Entry 4XYL (X-ray diffraction, 1.95 A resolution); this record covers chains A and C of the 4 polymer chains in the assembly.

Chain A (and C):
Molecule: alpha subunit of Acyl-CoA synthetase (NDP forming)
From: Korarchaeum cryptofilum (strain OPF8)
Notes: chain C of this document is another copy of the same molecule, construct and numbering; everything in this record applies to it too
UniProt: B1L3C9 (B1L3C9_KORCO); residues 1-464 here = UniProt positions 1-464
Sequence (464 residues; row label = number of the first residue in the row):
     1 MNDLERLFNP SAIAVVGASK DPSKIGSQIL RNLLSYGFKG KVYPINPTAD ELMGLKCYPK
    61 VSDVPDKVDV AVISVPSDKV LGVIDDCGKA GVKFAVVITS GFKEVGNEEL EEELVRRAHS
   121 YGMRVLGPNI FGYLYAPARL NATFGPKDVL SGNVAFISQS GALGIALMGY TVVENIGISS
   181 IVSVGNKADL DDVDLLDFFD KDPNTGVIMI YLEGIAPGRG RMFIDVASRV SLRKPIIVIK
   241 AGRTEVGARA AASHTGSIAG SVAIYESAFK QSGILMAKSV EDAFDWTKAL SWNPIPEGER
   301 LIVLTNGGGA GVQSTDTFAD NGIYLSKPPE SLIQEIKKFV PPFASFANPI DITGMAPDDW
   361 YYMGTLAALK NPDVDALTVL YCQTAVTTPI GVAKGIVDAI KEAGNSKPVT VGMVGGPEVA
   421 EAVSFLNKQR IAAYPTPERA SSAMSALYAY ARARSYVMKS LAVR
Disordered / not traced: 1
Ligand contacts: coenzyme A (COA): V16, G17, A18, S19, K24, I25, I45, N46, P47, T48, P59, S74, V75, P76, K79, V83, I98, T99, S100, N129, I130, F131, F144, G161, A162
From the paper describing this entry:
  - binding site for coenzyme A: K24, P59, K79
  - catalytic residues: H254
  - specificity-determining residues: F144, A162, I165, M355, T384, A385 (proposed by the authors, not directly observed)

How chain A and chain C interact:
Residue-residue contacts (85; chain A residue first):
  V105(A) with F343(C), hydrophobic
  A162(A) with N306(C); C382(C)
  L163(A) with G309(C); A310(C); C382(C), hydrophobic
  I165(A) with Q383(C); T384(C)
  A166(A) with C382(C), hydrophobic; Q383(C); V414(C); G415(C)
  L167(A) with V414(C), hydrophobic
  G169(A) with G415(C); G416(C)
  Y170(A) with G415(C); P435(C)
  V173(A) with G415(C); G416(C); P417(C)
  Y211(A) with G309(C), hydrogen bond (side chain-backbone); Q313(C), hydrogen bond
  I239(A) with Q313(C)
  K240(A) with Q313(C)
  A241(A) with V312(C), hydrophobic; Q313(C)
  G242(A) with V312(C); D316(C), hydrogen bond (backbone-side chain)
  R243(A) with D316(C), hydrogen bond (backbone-side chain); T317(C); D320(C), salt bridge
  T244(A) with D316(C), hydrogen bond; A319(C); D320(C)
  V246(A) with A319(C), hydrophobic
  G247(A) with T315(C); D316(C)
  A251(A) with V312(C), hydrophobic
  H254(A) with V312(C)
  S279(A) with E438(C)
  V280(A) with T436(C); E438(C), hydrogen bond (backbone-side chain)
  E281(A) with E281(C); R439(C), salt bridge
  N306(A) with A162(C)
  G309(A) with L163(C); Y211(C), hydrogen bond (backbone-side chain)
  A310(A) with L163(C)
  V312(A) with A241(C), hydrophobic; G242(C); A251(C), hydrophobic
  Q313(A) with Y211(C), hydrogen bond; I239(C); K240(C); K278(C)
  T315(A) with G247(C)
  D316(A) with K240(C); G242(C), hydrogen bond (side chain-backbone); R243(C), hydrogen bond (side chain-backbone); T244(C), hydrogen bond; G247(C)
  T317(A) with R243(C)
  A319(A) with T244(C); V246(C), hydrophobic
  D320(A) with R243(C), salt bridge; T244(C)
  C382(A) with A162(C); L163(C), hydrophobic; A166(C), hydrophobic
  Q383(A) with I165(C); A166(C)
  A385(A) with Q28(C)
  V414(A) with A166(C); L167(C), hydrophobic
  G415(A) with A166(C); G169(C); Y170(C); V173(C)
  G416(A) with G169(C); V173(C)
  P417(A) with V173(C)
  P435(A) with Y170(C)
  E438(A) with S279(C); V280(C), hydrogen bond (side chain-backbone)
  R439(A) with E281(C), salt bridge
Also at the interface, not in a pair above, chain A (50 interface residues in all): Q28, S160, K278, G307, Y324, T384, T436
Also at the interface, not in a pair above, chain C (49 interface residues in all): S160, G307, Y324, A385

Overview:
50 residues of chain A and 49 residues of chain C are in contact, with 12 hydrogen bonds and 4 salt bridges.
Among the polar pairs are R243(A)-D320(C), E281(A)-R439(C) and Y211(A)-G309(C). Chain A binds coenzyme A. The
paper reports the catalytic residue H254(A); a binding site for coenzyme A at K24(A), P59(A) and K79(A).
Both chains are alpha subunit of Acyl-CoA synthetase (NDP forming) (Korarchaeum cryptofilum (strain OPF8)).
Entry 4XYL (Ca. Korarchaeum cryptofilum ACD1 in complex with coenzyme A) was determined by X-ray diffraction,
deposited together with 4XYM, 4XZ3, 4Y8V, 4YAJ, 4YAK, 4YB8, 4YBZ and 5HBR.
